PDB entry 8QP6 | X-ray diffraction, 2.59 A resolution | chains H and L of the 12 polymer chains in the assembly

== Chain H ==
Protein: F(ab) IGH526
Source organism: Homo sapiens
Sequence (486 residues; each row starts with the number of its first residue):
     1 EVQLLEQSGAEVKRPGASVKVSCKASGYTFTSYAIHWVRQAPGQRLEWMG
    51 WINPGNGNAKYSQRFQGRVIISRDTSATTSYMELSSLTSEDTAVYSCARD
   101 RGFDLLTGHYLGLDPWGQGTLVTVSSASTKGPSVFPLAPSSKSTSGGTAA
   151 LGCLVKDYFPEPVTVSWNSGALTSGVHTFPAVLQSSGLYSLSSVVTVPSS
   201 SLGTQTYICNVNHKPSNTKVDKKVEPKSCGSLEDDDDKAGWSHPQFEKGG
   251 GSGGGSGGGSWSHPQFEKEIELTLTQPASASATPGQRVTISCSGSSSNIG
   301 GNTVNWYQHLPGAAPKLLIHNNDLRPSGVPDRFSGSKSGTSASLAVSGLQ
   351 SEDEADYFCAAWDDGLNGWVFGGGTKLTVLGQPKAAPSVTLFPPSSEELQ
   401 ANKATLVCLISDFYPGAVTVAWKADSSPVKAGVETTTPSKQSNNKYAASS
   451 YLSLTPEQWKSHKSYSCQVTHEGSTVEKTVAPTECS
Not modelled in the structure: 1, 140-146, 228-486
Disulfides: Cys23-Cys97, Cys153-Cys209

== Chain L ==
Protein: F(ab) IGH526
Source organism: Homo sapiens
Sequence (486 residues; row label = number of the first residue in the row; numbers below 1 keep their minus sign (Glu-267 is residue -267)):
  -267 EVQLLEQSGAEVKRPGASVKVSCKASGYTFTSYAIHWVRQAPGQRLEWMG
  -217 WINPGNGNAKYSQRFQGRVIISRDTSATTSYMELSSLTSEDTAVYSCARD
  -167 RGFDLLTGHYLGLDPWGQGTLVTVSSASTKGPSVFPLAPSSKSTSGGTAA
  -117 LGCLVKDYFPEPVTVSWNSGALTSGVHTFPAVLQSSGLYSLSSVVTVPSS
   -67 SLGTQTYICNVNHKPSNTKVDKKVEPKSCGSLEDDDDKAGWSHPQFEKGG
   -17 GSGGGSGGGSWSHPQFEKEIELTLTQPASASATPGQRVTISCSGSSSNIG
    33 GNTVNWYQHLPGAAPKLLIHNNDLRPSGVPDRFSGSKSGTSASLAVSGLQ
    83 SEDEADYFCAAWDDGLNGWVFGGGTKLTVLGQPKAAPSVTLFPPSSEELQ
   133 ANKATLVCLISDFYPGAVTVAWKADSSPVKAGVETTTPSKQSNNKYAASS
   183 YLSLTPEQWKSHKSYSCQVTHEGSTVEKTVAPTECS
Not modelled in the structure: -267 to 3, 216-218
Disulfides: Cys24-Cys91, Cys140-Cys199

== Chain H / chain L interface ==
Contacting residue pairs (10; chain H residue first):
  Ala127(H) with Gln132(L)
  Ser128(H) with Gln132(L), hydrogen bond (backbone-side chain)
  Thr129(H) with Glu129(L)
  Lys130(H) with Glu129(L); Gln132(L); Ala133(L)
  Gly131(H) with Glu129(L)
  Ser186(H) with Gln132(L)
  Leu188(H) with Gln132(L)
  Ser216(H) with Glu129(L)
Interface residues without a listed pair, chain L (4 interface residues in all): Ser128

== Overview ==
8 residues of chain H and 4 residues of chain L are in contact; the contacts include 1 hydrogen bond. Its one
hydrogen-bonded contact is Ser128(H)-Gln132(L).
Chain H and chain L are both F(ab) IGH526 (Homo sapiens); the structure, Crystal structure of Hepatitis C
Virus E1 glycoprotein epitope 314-324 scaffold design 1W4K_08 in complex with ..., was determined by X-ray
diffraction together with 8QP7 from the same study.
